PDB entry 7VAX | electron microscopy, 2.90 A resolution | chains A and G of the 12 polymer chains in the assembly

Chain A:
Molecule: V-type ATP synthase alpha chain
Source organism: Thermus thermophilus HB8
Notes: EC 7.1.2.2
Reference sequence: Q56403 (VATA_THET8); numbering as in UniProt (aligned over 1-578)
Sequence (578 residues; row label = number of the first residue in the row):
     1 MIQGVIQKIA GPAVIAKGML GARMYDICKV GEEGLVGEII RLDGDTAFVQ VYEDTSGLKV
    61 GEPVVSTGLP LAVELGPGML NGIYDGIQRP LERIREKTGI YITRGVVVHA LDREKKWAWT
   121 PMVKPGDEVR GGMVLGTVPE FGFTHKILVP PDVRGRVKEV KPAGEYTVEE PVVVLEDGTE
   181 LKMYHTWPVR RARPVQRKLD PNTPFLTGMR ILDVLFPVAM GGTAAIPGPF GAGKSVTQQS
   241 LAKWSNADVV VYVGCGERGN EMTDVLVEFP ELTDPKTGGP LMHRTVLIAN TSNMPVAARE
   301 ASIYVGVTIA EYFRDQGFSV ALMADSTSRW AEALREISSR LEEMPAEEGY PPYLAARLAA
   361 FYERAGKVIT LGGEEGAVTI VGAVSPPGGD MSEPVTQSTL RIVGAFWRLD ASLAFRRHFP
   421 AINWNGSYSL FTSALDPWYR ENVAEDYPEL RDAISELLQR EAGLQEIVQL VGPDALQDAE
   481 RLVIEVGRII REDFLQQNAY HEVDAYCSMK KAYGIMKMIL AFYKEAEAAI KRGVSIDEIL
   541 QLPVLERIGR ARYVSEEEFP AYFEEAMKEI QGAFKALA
Sequence notes: conflict Ala232 (Ser in Q56403), Ser235 (Thr in Q56403)
Bound ions: Mg2+: Ser235 (together with ADP)
Ligand contacts: ADP (adenosine-5'-diphosphate): Pro229, Phe230, Gly231, Ala232, Gly233, Lys234, Ser235, Val236, Arg258, Glu261, Phe419, Pro420, Gln497, Asn498, Ala499, Tyr500

Chain G:
Molecule: V-type ATP synthase subunit D
Source organism: Thermus thermophilus HB8
Reference sequence: O87880 (VATD_THET8); numbering as in UniProt (aligned over 1-223)
Sequence (223 residues; numbered 1 to 223; the number before each row is that of its first residue):
     1 MSQVSPTRMN LLQRRGQLRL AQKGVDLLKK KRDALVAEFF GLVREAMEAR KALDQAAKEA
    61 YAALLLAQAF DGPEVVAGAA LGVPPLEGVE AEVENVWGSK VPRLKATFPD GALLSPVGTP
   121 AYTLEASRAF RRYAEALIRV ANTETRLKKI GEEIKKTTRR VNALEQVVIP GIRAQIRFIQ
   181 QVLEQRERED TFRLKRIKGK IEAREAEEEG GRPNPQVEIG AGL
Disordered / not traced: 1-3, 210-223

Interface between chain A and chain G:
Residue-residue contacts - 15 pairs, chain A then chain G:
  Glu342(A) with Ile201(G)
  Met344(A) with Leu194(G); Ile197(G), hydrophobic; Lys198(G)
  Pro345(A) with Ile197(G)
  Gly389(A) with Met9(G)
  Asp390(A) with Met9(G), hydrogen bond (side chain-backbone)
  Ser392(A) with Arg8(G)
  Arg408(A) with Met9(G)
  Glu466(A) with Leu20(G)
  Leu470(A) with Gly24(G); Leu27(G), hydrophobic; Arg160(G), hydrogen bond (backbone-side chain); Leu164(G), hydrophobic
  Val471(A) with Leu28(G), hydrophobic
Also at the interface, not in a pair above, chain A (14 interface residues in all): Glu343, Met391, Ile467, Gln469
Also at the interface, not in a pair above, chain G (14 interface residues in all): Leu12, Arg204

Summary:
Chain A and chain G each contribute 14 residues to their interface, with 2 hydrogen bonds. Polar pairs include
Asp390(A)-Met9(G) and Leu470(A)-Arg160(G). Chain A binds ADP.
Chain A is V-type ATP synthase alpha chain and chain G is V-type ATP synthase subunit D, both from Thermus
thermophilus HB8; the structure, V1EG of V/A-ATPase from Thermus thermophilus at saturated ATP-gamma-S
condition, state1-2, was determined by electron microscopy together with 7VAI, 7VAJ, 7VAK, 7VAL, 7VAM, 7VAN
and 11 further entries from the same study.
